PDB entry 8ZIR | electron microscopy, 3.08 A resolution | chains M and N of the 18 polymer chains in the assembly

# Chain M (and N)
Molecule: HerA
From: Agrobacterium tumefaciens
Notes: chain N of this document is another copy of the same molecule, construct and numbering; everything in this record applies to it too
Chain sequence (617 residues; each row starts with the number of its first residue):
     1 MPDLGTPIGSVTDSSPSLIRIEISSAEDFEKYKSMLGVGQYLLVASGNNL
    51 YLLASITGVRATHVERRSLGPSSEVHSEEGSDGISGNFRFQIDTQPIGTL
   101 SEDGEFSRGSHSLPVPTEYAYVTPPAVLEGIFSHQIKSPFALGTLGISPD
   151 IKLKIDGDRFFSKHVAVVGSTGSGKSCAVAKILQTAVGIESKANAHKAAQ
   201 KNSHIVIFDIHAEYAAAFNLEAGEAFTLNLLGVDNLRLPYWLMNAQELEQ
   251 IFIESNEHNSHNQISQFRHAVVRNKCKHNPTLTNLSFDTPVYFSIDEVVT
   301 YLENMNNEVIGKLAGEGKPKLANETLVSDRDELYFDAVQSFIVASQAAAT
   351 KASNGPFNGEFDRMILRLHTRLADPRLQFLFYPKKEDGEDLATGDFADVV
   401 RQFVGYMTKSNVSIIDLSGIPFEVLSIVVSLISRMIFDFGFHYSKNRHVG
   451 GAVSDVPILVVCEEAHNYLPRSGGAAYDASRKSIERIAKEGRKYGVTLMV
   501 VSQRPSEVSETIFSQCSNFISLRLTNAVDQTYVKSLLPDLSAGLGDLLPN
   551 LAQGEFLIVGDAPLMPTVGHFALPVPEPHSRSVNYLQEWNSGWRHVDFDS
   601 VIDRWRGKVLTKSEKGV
Not modelled in the structure: 65-86, 190-200, 221-224, 448-453, 580-595, 606-617 (chain N: 65-86, 190-200, 221-227, 572-617)
Ion coordination: Mg2+ near S176 (its only coordinating residue here)
Residues lining bound ligands: ATP (adenosine-5'-triphosphate): S170, T171, G172, S173, G174, K175, S176, C177, Q503, Q553, L573

# How chain M and chain N interact
Residue-residue contacts (34):
  F29(M) - V115(N)  hydrophobic
  K33(M) - L113(N)
  V59(M) - P16(N)
  V59(M) - L113(N)  hydrophobic
  A61(M) - S14(N)
  T62(M) - D13(N)
  D362(M) - I264(N)
  R363(M) - I264(N)
  L366(M) - R268(N)
  R376(M) - F441(N)
  S418(M) - K493(N)
  F422(M) - E485(N)
  F422(M) - R486(N)
  F422(M) - E490(N)
  R504(M) - S535(N)
  R523(M) - R108(N)
  T525(M) - D539(N)
  N526(M) - L537(N)
  N526(M) - P538(N)  hydrogen bond (side chain-backbone)
  D546(M) - P16(N)
  D546(M) - S17(N)
  N550(M) - P16(N)
  N550(M) - G109(N)
  N550(M) - S110(N)
  E555(M) - H111(N)  salt bridge
  V596(M) - M407(N)  hydrogen bond (backbone-side chain)
  F598(M) - A397(N)  hydrophobic
  F598(M) - R401(N)
  V601(M) - H442(N)
  I602(M) - F396(N)  hydrophobic
  R604(M) - K445(N)
  R604(M) - N446(N)
  W605(M) - D438(N)
  W605(M) - H442(N)
Interface residues without a listed pair, chain M (34 interface residues in all): E30, R60, H63, F88, T171, T370, G419, Y477, L551, A552
Interface residues without a listed pair, chain N (43 interface residues in all): T12, S15, S46, P96, P116, T117, D288, V400, M435, Y443, K489, Y494, L536, D561

# Overview
34 residues of chain M and 43 residues of chain N are in contact; the contacts include 2 hydrogen bonds and 1
salt bridge. Polar contacts include E555(M)-H111(N), N526(M)-P538(N) and V596(M)-M407(N). Bound to chain M:
ATP.
Chain M and chain N are both HerA (Agrobacterium tumefaciens); the structure, DUF4297-HerA complex, was
determined by electron microscopy together with 8ZGI, 8ZIQ, 8ZIS and 8ZIT from the same study.
